Entry 8CYA (electron microscopy, 2.70 A resolution); this record covers chains A and E of the 6 polymer chains in the assembly.

# Chain A
Protein: Spike glycoprotein
Source organism: Severe acute respiratory syndrome coronavirus 2
UniProt: P0DTC2 (SPIKE_SARS2); numbering as in UniProt (aligned over 1-1273)
Sequence (1273 residues; row label = number of the first residue in the row):
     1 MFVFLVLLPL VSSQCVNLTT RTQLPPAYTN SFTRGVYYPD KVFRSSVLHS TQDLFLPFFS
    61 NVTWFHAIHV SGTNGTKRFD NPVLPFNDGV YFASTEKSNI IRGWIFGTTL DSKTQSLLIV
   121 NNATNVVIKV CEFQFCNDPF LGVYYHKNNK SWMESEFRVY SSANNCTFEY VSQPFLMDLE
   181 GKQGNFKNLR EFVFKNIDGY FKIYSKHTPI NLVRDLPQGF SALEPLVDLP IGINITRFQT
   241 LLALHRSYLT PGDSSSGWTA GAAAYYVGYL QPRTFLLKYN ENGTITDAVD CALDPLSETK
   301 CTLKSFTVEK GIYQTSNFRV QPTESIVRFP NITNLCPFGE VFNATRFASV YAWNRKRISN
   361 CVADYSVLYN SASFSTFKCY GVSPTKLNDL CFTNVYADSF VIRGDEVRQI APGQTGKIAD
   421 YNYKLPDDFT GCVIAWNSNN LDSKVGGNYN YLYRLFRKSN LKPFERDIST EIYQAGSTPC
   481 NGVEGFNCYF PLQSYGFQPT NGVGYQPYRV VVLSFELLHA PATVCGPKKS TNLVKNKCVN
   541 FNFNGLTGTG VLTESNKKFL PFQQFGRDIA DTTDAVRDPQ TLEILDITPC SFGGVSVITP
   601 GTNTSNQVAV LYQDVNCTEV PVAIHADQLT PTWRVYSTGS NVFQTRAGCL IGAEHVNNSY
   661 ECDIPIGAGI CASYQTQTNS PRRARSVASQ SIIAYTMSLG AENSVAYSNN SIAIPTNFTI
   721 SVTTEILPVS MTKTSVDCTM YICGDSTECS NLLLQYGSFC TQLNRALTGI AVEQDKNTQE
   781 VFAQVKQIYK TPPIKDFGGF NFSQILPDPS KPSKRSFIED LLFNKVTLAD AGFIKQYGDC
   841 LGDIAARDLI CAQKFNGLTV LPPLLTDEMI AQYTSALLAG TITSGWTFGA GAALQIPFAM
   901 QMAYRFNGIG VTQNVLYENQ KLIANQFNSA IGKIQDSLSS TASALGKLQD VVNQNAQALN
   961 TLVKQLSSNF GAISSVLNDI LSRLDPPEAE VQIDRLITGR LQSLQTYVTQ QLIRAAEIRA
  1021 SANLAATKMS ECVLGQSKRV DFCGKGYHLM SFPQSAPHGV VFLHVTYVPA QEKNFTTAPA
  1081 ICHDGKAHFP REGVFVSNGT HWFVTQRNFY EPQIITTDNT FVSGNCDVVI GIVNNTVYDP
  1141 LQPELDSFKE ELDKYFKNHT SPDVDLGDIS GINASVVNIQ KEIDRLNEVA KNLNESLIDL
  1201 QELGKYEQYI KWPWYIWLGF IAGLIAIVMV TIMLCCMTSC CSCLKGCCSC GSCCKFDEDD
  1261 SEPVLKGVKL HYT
Disordered / not traced: 1-14, 677-688, 828-848, 1148-1273
Differences from the reference sequence: conflict Pro986 (Lys in P0DTC2), Pro987 (Val in P0DTC2)
Cystine bridges: Cys291-Cys301, Cys336-Cys361, Cys379-Cys432, Cys391-Cys525, Cys480-Cys488, Cys538-Cys590, Cys617-Cys649, Cys662-Cys671, Cys738-Cys760, Cys743-Cys749, Cys1032-Cys1043, Cys1082-Cys1126
Glycans and other covalent adducts: N-acetylglucosamine (NAG) linked to Asn17, Asn61, Asn122, Asn165, Asn282, Asn717, Asn1134
Swiss-Prot annotation at these positions:
  - region: Asn280 to Cys301 (Putative superantigen), Arg403 to Asp405 (Integrin-binding motif), Asn448 to Phe456 (Immunodominant HLA epitope recognized by the CD8+), Pro681 to Ala684 (Putative superantigen), Ser816 to Tyr837 (Fusion peptide 1), Lys835 to Phe855 (Fusion peptide 2), Asp1163 to Glu1202 (Heptad repeat 2)
  - motif: Met1237 to Cys1241 (Binding to host endocytosis trafficking protein SNX27), Asp1257 to Glu1262 (Diacidic ER export motif (host COPII)), Ser1261 to Gly1267 (Binding to host plasma membrane localising/FERM domain proteins), Lys1269 to Thr1273 (KxHxx, ER retrieval signal (COPI))
  - site (Cleavage): Arg685, Ser686, Arg815, Ser816
  - lipidation (S-palmitoyl cysteine): Cys1235, Cys1236, Cys1240, Cys1241, Cys1243, Cys1247, Cys1248, Cys1250, Cys1253, Cys1254
  - glycosylation: Asn17 (N-linked (GlcNAc...) (complex) asparagine), Asn61 (N-linked (GlcNAc...) (hybrid) asparagine), Asn74 (N-linked (GlcNAc...) (complex) asparagine), Asn122 (N-linked (GlcNAc...) (hybrid) asparagine), Asn149 (N-linked (GlcNAc...) (complex) asparagine), Asn165 (N-linked (GlcNAc...) (complex) asparagine), Asn234 (N-linked (GlcNAc...) (high mannose) asparagine), Asn282 (N-linked (GlcNAc...) (complex) asparagine), Thr323 (O-linked (GalNAc) threonine), Ser325 (O-linked (HexNAc...) serine), Asn331 (N-linked (GlcNAc...) (complex) asparagine), Asn343 (N-linked (GlcNAc...) (complex) asparagine), Asn603 (N-linked (GlcNAc...) (hybrid) asparagine), Asn616 (N-linked (GlcNAc...) (complex) asparagine), Asn657 (N-linked (GlcNAc...) (complex) asparagine), Thr676 (O-linked (GlcNAc...) threonine), Thr678 (O-linked (GlcNAc...) threonine), Asn709 (N-linked (GlcNAc...) (high mannose) asparagine), Asn717 (N-linked (GlcNAc...) (hybrid) asparagine), Asn801 (N-linked (GlcNAc...) (hybrid) asparagine) and 6 more in UniProt
Reported in the primary citation:
  - specificity-determining residues: Ala372 (by similarity / conservation)
  - specificity-determining residues: Lys378, His519 (proposed by the authors, not directly observed)

# Chain E
Protein: pan-sarbecovirus nanobody 2-67
Source organism: Lama glama
Notes: antibody fragment or engineered binder
Sequence (127 residues; row label = number of the first residue in the row):
     1 EVQLVESGGG LVQTGGSLRL SCALSGYTFS IFPTAWFRQA PGKEREFVAG IRWNGSTRDY
    61 TEYADFVKGR FTISRDNAKN MVYLQMISLK PEDTALYYCA ASDGVIDGTN ANAYRYWGQG
   121 TQVTVSS
Cystine bridges: Cys22-Cys99

# Chain A / chain E interface
Pairs across the interface (24):
  Phe456(A) with Val105(E); Ile106(E), hydrophobic
  Gly476(A) with Asp107(E), hydrogen bond (backbone-side chain)
  Val483(A) with Asn54(E), hydrogen bond (backbone-side chain)
  Glu484(A) with Arg52(E); Asn54(E); Thr57(E); Tyr60(E)
  Gly485(A) with Arg52(E), hydrogen bond (backbone-side chain); Tyr60(E)
  Phe486(A) with Tyr60(E), hydrophobic; Glu62(E)
  Asn487(A) with Arg52(E); Glu62(E), hydrogen bond; Asp107(E); Gly108(E), hydrogen bond (side chain-backbone)
  Cys488(A) with Arg52(E), hydrogen bond
  Tyr489(A) with Pro33(E), hydrophobic; Arg52(E); Val105(E), hydrophobic; Ile106(E), hydrogen bond (side chain-backbone); Gly108(E)
  Phe490(A) with Asn54(E); Ser56(E)
Other interface residues (no listed pair), chain A (12 interface residues in all): Ala475, Ser477
Other interface residues (no listed pair), chain E (14 interface residues in all): Arg58, Gly104, Thr109

# In short
12 residues of chain A and 14 residues of chain E are in contact; the contacts include 7 hydrogen bonds. Among
the polar pairs are Gly476(A)-Asp107(E), Val483(A)-Asn54(E) and Gly485(A)-Arg52(E). From the paper:
specificity determinants Ala372(A), Lys378(A) and His519(A).
Chain A is Spike glycoprotein (Severe acute respiratory syndrome coronavirus 2) and chain E is
pan-sarbecovirus nanobody 2-67 (Lama glama); the structure, SARS-CoV-2 Spike protein in complex with a
pan-sarbecovirus nanobody 2-67, was determined by electron microscopy, deposited together with 8CWU, 8CWV,
8CXN, 8CXQ, 8CY6, 8CY7 and 5 further entries.
